2IT6 - chain A; structure by X-ray diffraction, 1.95 A resolution.

# Chain A
Protein: CD209 antigen
From: Homo sapiens
UniProtKB: Q9NNX6 (CD209_HUMAN); residue numbers follow UniProt; this construct covers 250-404
Sequence (155 residues; row label = number of the first residue in the row):
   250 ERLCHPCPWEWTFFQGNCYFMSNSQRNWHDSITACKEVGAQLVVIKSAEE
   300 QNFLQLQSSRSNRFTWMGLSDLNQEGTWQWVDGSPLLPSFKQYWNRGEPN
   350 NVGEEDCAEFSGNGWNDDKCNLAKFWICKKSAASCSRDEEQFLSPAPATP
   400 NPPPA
Disordered / not traced: 250-252, 385-404
Cystine bridges: Cys-253/Cys-384, Cys-256/Cys-267, Cys-284/Cys-377, Cys-356/Cys-369
Ion coordination: Ca2+ site 1: Asp-320, Glu-324, Asn-350, Glu-354, Asp-355; Ca2+ site 2: Glu-324, Glu-353, Asp-355; Ca2+ site 3: Glu-347, Asn-349, Glu-354, Asn-365, Asp-366 (together with alpha-D-mannopyranose)
Curated features (UniProtKB/Swiss-Prot):
  - binding site (Ca(2+)): Glu-347, Asn-349, Val-351, Glu-354, Asn-365, Asp-366
  - mutagenesis: Asp-320 (D320A: Loss of binding to ICAM3 and HIV-1 gp120), Glu-324 (E324A: Loss of binding to ICAM3 and HIV-1 gp120), Glu-347 (E347Q: Loss of binding to ICAM3 and HIV-1 gp120), Asn-349 (N349D: Loss of binding to ICAM3 and HIV-1 gp120), Asn-350 (N350A: Loss of binding to ICAM3 and HIV-1 gp120), Asp-355 (D355A: Loss of binding to ICAM3 and HIV-1 gp120), Asn-365 (N365D: Loss of binding to ICAM3 and HIV-1 gp120), Asp-366 (D366A: Loss of binding to ICAM3 and HIV-1 gp120)
What the authors report for this chain:
  - binding site for alpha-D-mannopyranose: Phe-313

# Summary
Asp-320, Glu-324, Asn-350, Glu-354 and Asp-355 form the Ca2+ site 1. Glu-324, Glu-353 and Asp-355 coordinate
Ca2+ site 2. UniProt lists 6 Ca2+-binding residues and 8 mutagenesis sites. The paper reports a binding site
for alpha-D-mannopyranose at Phe-313.
Chain A is CD209 antigen (Homo sapiens); the structure, Crystal Structure of DCSIGN-CRD with man2, was
determined by X-ray diffraction together with 2IT5 from the same study.
